Entry 7Q9A (X-ray diffraction, 2.10 A resolution); this record covers chains D and E of the 5 polymer chains in the assembly.

# Chain D
Protein: Human Mel5 T Cell Receptor, Alpha Chain
Source organism: Homo sapiens
Amino-acid sequence (199 residues; numbered 2 to 200; the number before each row is that of its first residue):
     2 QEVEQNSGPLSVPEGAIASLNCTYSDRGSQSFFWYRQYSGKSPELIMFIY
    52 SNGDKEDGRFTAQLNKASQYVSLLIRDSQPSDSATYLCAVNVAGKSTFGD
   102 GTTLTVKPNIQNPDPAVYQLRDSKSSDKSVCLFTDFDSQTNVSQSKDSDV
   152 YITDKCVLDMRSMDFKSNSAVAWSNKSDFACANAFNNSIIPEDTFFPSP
Cystine bridges: Cys23-Cys89, Cys132-Cys182

# Chain E
Protein: Human Mel5 T Cell Receptor, Beta Chain
Source organism: Homo sapiens
Amino-acid sequence (244 residues; row label = number of the first residue in the row):
     1 SQTIHQWPATLVQPVGSPLSLECTVEGTSNPNLYWYRQAAGRGLQLLFYS
    51 VGIGQISSEVPQNLSASRPQDRQFILSSKKLLLSDSGFYLCAWSETGLGT
   101 GELFFGEGSRLTVLEDLKNVFPPEVAVFEPSEAEISHTQKATLVCLATGF
   151 YPDHVELSWWVNGKEVHSGVCTDPQPLKEQPALNDSRYALSSRLRVSATF
   201 WQDPRNHFRCQVQFYGLSENDEWTQDRAKPVTQIVSAEAWGRAD
Cystine bridges: Cys23-Cys91, Cys145-Cys210

# How chain D and chain E interact
Cross-chain cystine bridges: Cys157(D)-Cys171(E)
Contacting residue pairs (91):
  Ser32(D) - Thr100(E)  hydrogen bond (side chain-backbone)
  Phe34(D) - Thr100(E)
  Phe34(D) - Gly101(E)
  Phe34(D) - Glu102(E)
  Tyr36(D) - Glu102(E)
  Tyr36(D) - Leu103(E)  hydrogen bond (side chain-backbone)
  Tyr36(D) - Phe105(E)  hydrophobic
  Gln38(D) - Gln38(E)  hydrogen bond
  Gln38(D) - Arg42(E)
  Gln38(D) - Phe88(E)
  Ser40(D) - Arg42(E)
  Gly41(D) - Phe88(E)
  Gly41(D) - Arg110(E)
  Lys42(D) - Phe88(E)
  Ser43(D) - Leu90(E)
  Ser43(D) - Gly106(E)  hydrogen bond (side chain-backbone)
  Ser43(D) - Glu107(E)
  Pro44(D) - Leu90(E)
  Pro44(D) - Phe105(E)
  Leu46(D) - Glu102(E)
  Phe49(D) - Thr100(E)
  Phe49(D) - Glu102(E)
  Thr86(D) - Arg42(E)
  Leu88(D) - Gly43(E)
  Lys96(D) - Leu46(E)
  Ser97(D) - Tyr36(E)  hydrogen bond (backbone-side chain)
  Ser97(D) - Gly101(E)
  Ser97(D) - Leu103(E)
  Phe99(D) - Tyr36(E)  hydrophobic
  Phe99(D) - Leu44(E)  hydrophobic
  Phe99(D) - Leu103(E)  hydrophobic
  Phe99(D) - Phe105(E)  hydrophobic
  Gly100(D) - Gly43(E)
  Asp101(D) - Arg42(E)
  Asp115(D) - His137(E)  salt bridge
  Tyr119(D) - Ser131(E)
  Tyr119(D) - Glu134(E)
  Tyr119(D) - His137(E)
  Tyr119(D) - Thr138(E)
  Gln120(D) - Ser131(E)
  Leu121(D) - Phe128(E)
  Leu121(D) - Glu129(E)
  Leu121(D) - Ser131(E)
  Leu121(D) - Thr142(E)
  Leu121(D) - Val144(E)  hydrophobic
  Arg122(D) - Phe128(E)
  Arg122(D) - Glu129(E)  hydrogen bond (backbone-backbone)
  Asp123(D) - Val127(E)
  Asp123(D) - Phe128(E)
  Ser124(D) - Val127(E)  hydrogen bond (backbone-backbone)
  Ser124(D) - Glu129(E)
  Ser124(D) - Glu238(E)  hydrogen bond (side chain-backbone)
  Lys129(D) - Phe128(E)
  Ser130(D) - Phe128(E)
  Val131(D) - Phe128(E)  hydrophobic
  Val131(D) - Leu146(E)  hydrophobic
  Leu133(D) - Thr142(E)
  Thr135(D) - Arg195(E)
  Asp136(D) - Thr138(E)
  Asp136(D) - Arg195(E)  salt bridge
  Tyr152(D) - Leu177(E)  hydrophobic
  Tyr152(D) - Glu179(E)  hydrogen bond (side chain-backbone)
  Ile153(D) - Leu177(E)
  Thr154(D) - Asp173(E)
  Thr154(D) - Ser191(E)
  Thr154(D) - Arg193(E)  hydrogen bond
  Asp155(D) - Arg193(E)
  Cys157(D) - Cys171(E)  disulfide
  Cys157(D) - Thr172(E)
  Cys157(D) - Arg193(E)
  Val158(D) - Cys171(E)
  Leu159(D) - Gly169(E)
  Leu159(D) - Cys171(E)  hydrophobic
  Leu159(D) - Arg195(E)
  Asp160(D) - Ser168(E)
  Asp160(D) - Gly169(E)  hydrogen bond (backbone-backbone)
  Met161(D) - Lys140(E)
  Met161(D) - Arg195(E)
  Arg162(D) - His167(E)
  Arg162(D) - Ser168(E)
  Phe166(D) - Lys140(E)
  Phe166(D) - Arg195(E)
  Ser168(D) - Arg195(E)  hydrogen bond
  Ser170(D) - Arg193(E)  hydrogen bond
  Ala171(D) - Arg193(E)
  Val172(D) - Ser191(E)
  Val172(D) - Arg193(E)
  Trp174(D) - Leu146(E)  hydrophobic
  Trp174(D) - Ala189(E)  hydrophobic
  Phe196(D) - His137(E)
  Pro198(D) - Ala133(E)  hydrophobic
Other interface residues (no listed pair), chain D (55 interface residues in all): Tyr39, Tyr51, Asn92, Gly95, Gln145, Met164
Other interface residues (no listed pair), chain E (51 interface residues in all): Tyr34, Leu98, Ala126, Pro130, Thr148, Val170, Pro174, Pro181, Ser197, Ala239

# In short
The interface between chain D and chain E involves 55 residues on one side and 51 on the other; the contacts
include 1 disulfide bond, 13 hydrogen bonds and 2 salt bridges. Polar contacts include Asp115(D)-His137(E),
Asp136(D)-Arg195(E) and Ser32(D)-Thr100(E).
Chain D is Human Mel5 T Cell Receptor, Alpha Chain and chain E is Human Mel5 T Cell Receptor, Beta Chain, both
from Homo sapiens; the structure, MHC Class I A02 Allele presenting LLLGIGILVL, in complex with Mel5 TCR, was
determined by X-ray diffraction, deposited together with 7ZUC, 7Q98, 7Q99 and 7Q9B.
